PDB entry 7XTR | X-ray diffraction, 2.20 A resolution | chain A

# Chain A
Name: alpha/beta hydrolase
Organism: Thermobifida fusca
Notes: EC 3.1.1.74; engineered mutation(s): H184S,F188I
Amino-acid sequence (261 residues; row label = number of the first residue in the row):
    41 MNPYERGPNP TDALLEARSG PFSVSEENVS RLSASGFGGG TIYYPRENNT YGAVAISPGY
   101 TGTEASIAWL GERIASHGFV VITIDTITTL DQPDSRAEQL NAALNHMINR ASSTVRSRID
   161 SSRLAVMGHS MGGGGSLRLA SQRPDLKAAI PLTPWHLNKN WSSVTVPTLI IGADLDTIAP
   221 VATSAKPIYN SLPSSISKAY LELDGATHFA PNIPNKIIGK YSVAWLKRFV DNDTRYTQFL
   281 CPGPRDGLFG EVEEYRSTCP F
Unresolved in the structure: 288-289
Cystine bridges: Cys-281/Cys-299
Bound ions: lithium ion: Asp-214, Asp-244 (shared with 2 residues of chain B)
Reported in the primary citation:
  - catalytic residues: Ser-170, Asp-216, His-248
  - conformationally variable residues (side-chain flip): Trp-195

# Summary
Asp-214 and Asp-244 form the lithium ion site. From the paper: catalytic residues Ser-170, Asp-216 and
His-248; conformational variability at Trp-195.
Chain A is alpha/beta hydrolase (Thermobifida fusca); the structure, The apo structure of the engineered
TfCut, was determined by X-ray diffraction, deposited together with 7XTS, 7XTT, 7XTU, 7XTV and 7XTW.
